6W6O - chains A and D of the 8 polymer chains in the assembly; structure by electron microscopy, 3.20 A resolution.

# Chain A (and D)
Molecule: NaChBac-Nav1.7VSDII chimera
From: Bacillus halodurans (strain ATCC BAA-125 / DSM 18197 / FERM 7344 / JCM 9153 / C-125)
Notes: chain D of this document is another copy of the same molecule, construct and numbering; everything in this record applies to it too
UniProtKB: chimeric construct of Q9KCR8, Q15858: residues 1-97 from Q9KCR8 (Q9KCR8_BACHD) positions 1-97 (same numbers); residues 98-113 from Q15858 positions 817-832 (UniProt number = residue number + 719); residues 114-277 from Q9KCR8 (Q9KCR8_BACHD) positions 111-274 (UniProt number = residue number - 3)
Sequence (277 residues; numbered 1 to 277; the number before each row is that of its first residue):
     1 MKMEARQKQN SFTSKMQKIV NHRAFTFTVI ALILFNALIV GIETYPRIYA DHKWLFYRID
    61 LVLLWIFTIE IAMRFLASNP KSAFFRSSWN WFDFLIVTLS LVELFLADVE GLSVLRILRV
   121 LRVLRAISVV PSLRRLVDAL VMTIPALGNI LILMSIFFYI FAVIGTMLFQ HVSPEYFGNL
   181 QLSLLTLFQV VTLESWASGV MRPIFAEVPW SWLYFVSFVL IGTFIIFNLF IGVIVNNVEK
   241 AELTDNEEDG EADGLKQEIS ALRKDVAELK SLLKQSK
Unresolved in the structure: 1-14, 241-277
UniProt features mapped onto this chain:
  - site (Is directly targeted by the spider protoxin-II): Glu-103, Asp-108

# How chain A and chain D interact
Residue-residue contacts - 35 pairs, chain A then chain D:
  Ala-37(A) / Tyr-159(D)  hydrogen bond (backbone-side chain)
  Gly-41(A) / Tyr-159(D)  hydrogen bond (backbone-side chain)
  Thr-44(A) / Gln-170(D)
  Tyr-45(A) / Leu-180(D)
  Pro-46(A) / Gln-170(D)
  Arg-116(A) / Met-167(D)
  Val-120(A) / Val-163(D)  hydrophobic
  Val-120(A) / Ile-164(D)  hydrophobic
  Val-120(A) / Met-167(D)  hydrophobic
  Leu-121(A) / Ile-164(D)  hydrophobic
  Leu-124(A) / Ile-160(D)  hydrophobic
  Ser-132(A) / Asn-149(D)
  Leu-140(A) / Phe-224(D)
  Leu-140(A) / Ile-225(D)  hydrophobic
  Leu-140(A) / Asn-228(D)
  Tyr-176(A) / Arg-202(D)
  Leu-185(A) / Met-201(D)  hydrophobic
  Thr-186(A) / Arg-202(D)
  Phe-188(A) / Trp-196(D)  hydrophobic
  Phe-188(A) / Val-219(D)  hydrophobic
  Phe-188(A) / Leu-220(D)  hydrophobic
  Gln-189(A) / Ala-197(D)
  Gln-189(A) / Arg-202(D)  hydrogen bond
  Glu-194(A) / Leu-193(D)
  Glu-194(A) / Ser-195(D)
  Glu-194(A) / Trp-196(D)  hydrogen bond
  Glu-194(A) / Ala-197(D)  hydrogen bond (side chain-backbone)
  Ser-195(A) / Ser-198(D)
  Phe-230(A) / Phe-227(D)  hydrophobic
  Val-233(A) / Phe-227(D)  hydrophobic
  Val-233(A) / Ile-231(D)  hydrophobic
  Ile-234(A) / Ile-231(D)  hydrophobic
  Val-238(A) / Ile-234(D)  hydrophobic
  Val-238(A) / Val-235(D)  hydrophobic
  Val-238(A) / Glu-239(D)
Other interface residues (no listed pair), chain A (38 interface residues in all): Leu-38, Val-40, Ser-113, Ile-117, Ala-126, Ile-127, Leu-133, Leu-136, Val-137, Thr-143, Ile-144, Glu-175, Leu-182, Thr-192, Asn-237, Glu-239
Other interface residues (no listed pair), chain D (36 interface residues in all): Ile-150, Ile-152, Leu-153, Ile-156, Phe-157, Thr-166, Leu-168, Gln-181, Phe-205, Val-216, Phe-230

# Overview
The interface between chain A and chain D involves 38 residues on one side and 36 on the other, with 5
hydrogen bonds. Polar contacts include Ala-37(A)/Tyr-159(D), Gly-41(A)/Tyr-159(D) and Gln-189(A)/Arg-202(D).
Chain A and chain D are both NaChBac-Nav1.7VSDII chimera (Bacillus halodurans (strain ATCC BAA-125 / DSM 18197
/ FERM 7344 / JCM 9153 / C-125)); the structure, NaChBac-Nav1.7VSDII chimera and HWTX-IV complex, was
determined by electron microscopy together with 6VWX, 6VX3 and 6VXO from the same study.
